PDB entry 5WFO | X-ray diffraction, 1.99 A resolution | chains R and N of the 3 polymer chains in the assembly

[Chain R]
Protein: GTPase HRas
Organism: Homo sapiens
Reference sequence: P01112 (RASH_HUMAN); numbering as in UniProt (aligned over 1-166)
Sequence (167 residues; each row starts with the number of its first residue; numbering starts at 0):
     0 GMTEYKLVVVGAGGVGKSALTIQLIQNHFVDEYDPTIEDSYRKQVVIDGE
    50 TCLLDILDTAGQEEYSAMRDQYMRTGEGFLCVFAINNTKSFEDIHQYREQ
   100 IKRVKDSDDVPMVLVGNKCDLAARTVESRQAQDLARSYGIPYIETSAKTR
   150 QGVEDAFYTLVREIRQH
Differences from the reference sequence: expression tag (0)
UniProt features mapped onto this chain:
  - region: His-166 (Hypervariable region)
  - motif: Tyr-32 to Tyr-40 (Effector region)
  - binding site (GTP): Gly-13 to Ala-18, Val-29 to Thr-35, Ala-59, Gly-60, Asn-116 to Asp-119, Ser-145 to Lys-147
  - modified residue: Met-1 (N-acetylmethionine), Thr-2 (N-acetylthreonine), Cys-118 (S-nitrosocysteine)
  - glycosylation: Thr-35 (Microbial infection: O-linked (Glc) threonine)
  - natural variant: Gly-12 (G12A: In CSTLO; G12C: In CSTLO; G12D: In CSTLO; G12E: In CSTLO; G12S: In CSTLO and CMEMS; G12V: In CSTLO, bladder carcinoma and CMEMS), Gly-13 (G13C: In CSTLO; G13D: In CSTLO; G13R: In SFM), Gln-22 (Q22K: In CMEMS), Glu-37 (E37EE: In CSTLO), Thr-58 (T58I: In CSTLO), Gln-61 (Q61K: In NMTC2; Q61L: In melanoma), Glu-63 (E63K: In CMEMS), Ser-89 (S89C: Found in a patient with severe fetal hydrops and pleural effusion; uncertain significance), Lys-117 (K117R: In CSTLO), Ala-146 (A146T: In CSTLO; A146V: In CSTLO)
  - mutagenesis: Ser-17 (S17N: Dominant negative. Prevents PLCE1 EGF-induced recruitment to plasma membrane. No effect on subcellular location of isoform 2), Asn-26 (N26G: Loss of interaction with PLCE1; when associated with V-12), Val-29 (V29A: No effect on interaction with PLCE1; when associated with V-12), Tyr-32 (Y32F: Loss of interaction and recruitment to plasma membrane of PLCE1; when associated with V-12), Pro-34 (P34G: No effect on interaction with PLCE1; when associated with V-12), Thr-35 (T35S: Loss of interaction with PLCE1; when associated with V-12), Glu-37 (E37G: No effect on interaction with PLCE1; when associated with V-12), Asp-38 (D38N: No effect on interaction with PLCE1; when associated with V-12), Ser-39 (S39C: No effect on interaction with PLCE1; when associated with V-12), Ala-59 (A59T: Loss of GTPase activity and creation of an autophosphorylation site), Gln-61 (Q61I: Moderately increased transformation of cultured cell lines; Q61R: Promotes interaction with SHOC2 and PP1C; Q61V: Strongly increased transformation of cultured cell lines), Ala-83 (A83T: GTP-binding activity reduced by factor of 30), 4 further mutagenesis entries in UniProt

[Chain N]
Protein: Son of sevenless homolog 1
Organism: Homo sapiens
Reference sequence: Q07889 (SOS1_HUMAN); numbering as in UniProt (aligned over 566-1046)
Sequence (482 residues; each row starts with the number of its first residue):
   565 GQMRLPSADVYRFAEPDSEENIIFEENMQPKAGIPIIKAGTVIKLIERLT
   615 YHMYADPNFVRTFLTTYRSFCKPQELLSLIIERFEIPEPEPTEADRIAIE
   665 NGDQPLSAELKRFRKEYIQPVQLRVLNVCRHWVEHHFYDFERDAYLLQRM
   715 EEFIGTVRGKAMKKWVESITKIIQRKKIARDNGPGHNITFQSSPPTVEWH
   765 ISRPGHIETFDLLTLHPIEIARQLTLLESDLYRAVQPSELVGSVWTKEDK
   815 EINSPNLLKMIRHTTNLTLWFEKCIVETENLEERVAVVSRIIEILQVFQE
   865 LNNFNGVLEVVSAMNSSPVYRLDHTFEQIPSRQKKILEEAHELSEDHYKK
   915 YLAKLRSINPPCVPFFGIYLTNILKTEEGNPEVLKRHGKELINFSKRRKV
   965 AEITGEIQQYQNQPYCLRVESDIKRFFENLNPMGNSMEKEFTDYLFNKSL
  1015 EIEPRNPKPLPRFPKKYSYPLKSPGVRPSNPR
Not modelled in the structure: 565, 591-596, 744-750
Differences from the reference sequence: expression tag (565)
Small-molecule neighbours: 5UU (6-chloranyl-N-(4-fluorophenyl)-1,2,3,4-tetrahydroacridin-9-amine): Val-852, Val-875, Met-878, Asn-879, Val-883, Tyr-884, Leu-886, Asp-887, Thr-889, Phe-890, Leu-901, Glu-902, His-905
Reported in the primary citation:
  - binding site for 5UU: Tyr-884, Phe-890, His-905
  - conformationally variable residues (side-chain flip): Phe-890

[How chain R and chain N interact]
Residue-residue contacts (69):
  Gly-13(R) with Thr-810(N)
  Ser-17(R) with Glu-942(N)
  Ala-18(R) with Glu-942(N)
  Ile-21(R) with Lys-939(N); Glu-942(N); Gly-943(N)
  Gln-25(R) with Gly-943(N), hydrogen bond (side chain-backbone)
  Asp-30(R) with Pro-945(N)
  Glu-31(R) with Gly-943(N); Asn-944(N)
  Tyr-32(R) with Lys-939(N); Gly-943(N); Asn-944(N), hydrogen bond (backbone-side chain)
  Asp-33(R) with Lys-963(N)
  Pro-34(R) with Asn-936(N); Lys-939(N); Thr-940(N)
  Thr-35(R) with Asn-936(N)
  Tyr-40(R) with His-911(N)
  Asp-54(R) with His-911(N), salt bridge
  Ile-55(R) with His-911(N)
  Asp-57(R) with Thr-935(N); Lys-939(N), hydrogen bond (backbone-side chain)
  Thr-58(R) with Thr-935(N), hydrogen bond (backbone-side chain)
  Ala-59(R) with Thr-935(N), hydrogen bond (backbone-side chain); Leu-938(N)
  Gly-60(R) with Trp-809(N), hydrogen bond (backbone-side chain); Leu-934(N); Leu-938(N)
  Gln-61(R) with Phe-929(N); Gly-931(N), hydrogen bond (side chain-backbone); Thr-935(N), hydrogen bond
  Glu-63(R) with Lys-814(N), salt bridge; Leu-822(N); Ile-825(N); Arg-826(N), salt bridge; Thr-829(N), hydrogen bond (backbone-side chain)
  Tyr-64(R) with Met-824(N); Ile-825(N); Thr-828(N); Phe-929(N), hydrophobic; Phe-930(N); Gly-931(N)
  Ser-65(R) with Thr-829(N); Glu-1002(N)
  Ala-66(R) with Thr-832(N)
  Met-67(R) with Ser-876(N); Tyr-912(N); Phe-929(N), hydrophobic
  Asp-69(R) with Asn-879(N); Ser-880(N); Ser-881(N), hydrogen bond (side chain-backbone)
  Gln-70(R) with Val-875(N); Ser-876(N), hydrogen bond; Asn-879(N); Ser-908(N); Tyr-912(N)
  Tyr-71(R) with Tyr-912(N), hydrogen bond; Phe-929(N)
  Arg-73(R) with Asn-879(N), hydrogen bond (side chain-backbone); Ser-880(N); Ser-881(N); Tyr-884(N)
  Gln-95(R) with Lys-1003(N)
  Arg-102(R) with Ser-881(N); Asp-1007(N), salt bridge; Phe-1010(N)
  Val-103(R) with Ser-881(N)
  Asp-105(R) with Arg-1019(N), salt bridge
Interface residues without a listed pair, chain R (35 interface residues in all): Gly-12, Leu-56, Arg-68
Interface residues without a listed pair, chain N (43 interface residues in all): Leu-833, Pro-882, Asp-910, Ile-932, Thr-1006

[In short]
The interface between chain R and chain N involves 35 residues on one side and 43 on the other; the contacts
include 13 hydrogen bonds and 5 salt bridges. Among the polar pairs are Asp-54(R)/His-911(N),
Glu-63(R)/Lys-814(N) and Glu-63(R)/Arg-826(N). From the paper: a binding site for 5UU at Tyr-884(N),
Phe-890(N) and His-905(N); conformational variability at Phe-890(N).
Here chain R is GTPase HRas and chain N is Son of sevenless homolog 1, both from Homo sapiens. Entry 5WFO
(Ligand-bound Ras:SOS:Ras complex) was determined by X-ray diffraction together with 5WFP, 5WFQ and 5WFR from
the same study.
